Entry 5EZJ (X-ray diffraction, 1.95 A resolution); this record covers chains A and B.

Chain A:
Name: Fab c12 heavy chain
From: Homo sapiens
Notes: antibody fragment or engineered binder
Amino-acid sequence (222 residues; numbered 15 to 236; the number before each row is that of its first residue):
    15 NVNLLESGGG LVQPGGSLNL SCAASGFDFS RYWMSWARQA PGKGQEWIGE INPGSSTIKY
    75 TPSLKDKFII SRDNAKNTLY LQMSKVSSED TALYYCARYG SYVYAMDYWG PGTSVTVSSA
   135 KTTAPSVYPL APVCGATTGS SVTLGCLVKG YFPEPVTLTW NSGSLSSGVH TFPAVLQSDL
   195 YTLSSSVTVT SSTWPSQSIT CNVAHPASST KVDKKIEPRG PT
Cystine bridges: Cys36-Cys110, Cys160-Cys215
Covalently attached groups: glycan linked to Asn33

Chain B:
Name: Fab c12 Light chain
From: Homo sapiens
Notes: antibody fragment or engineered binder
Amino-acid sequence (213 residues; each row starts with the number of its first residue):
    25 SIVMTQTPKF LLVSAGDRIT ITCKASQSVR NDVAWYQQKP GQSPKLLIYF ASNRYTGVPD
    85 RFTGSGSGTD FTFTISTVQA EDLAVYFCQQ GYTSPRTFGG GTKLEIKRAD AAPTVSIFPP
   145 SSEQLTSGGA SVVCFLNNFY PKDINVKWKI DGSERQNGVL NSWTDQDSKD STYSMSSTLT
   205 LTKDEYERHN SYTCEATHKT STSPIVKSFN RNE
Cystine bridges: Cys47-Cys112, Cys158-Cys218

How chain A and chain B interact:
Contacting residue pairs (81):
  Gln53(A) with Gln62(B), hydrogen bond
  Gln59(A) with Gln62(B), hydrogen bond; Pro68(B); Phe111(B); Phe122(B)
  Glu60(A) with Phe122(B)
  Trp61(A) with Gln113(B); Ser118(B); Pro119(B), hydrophobic; Arg120(B); Phe122(B)
  Glu64(A) with Arg120(B), salt bridge
  Lys73(A) with Ser118(B)
  Thr75(A) with Pro119(B)
  Pro76(A) with Pro119(B)
  Tyr109(A) with Gln62(B), hydrogen bond; Ser67(B)
  Tyr113(A) with Arg120(B)
  Tyr116(A) with Phe74(B)
  Val117(A) with Phe74(B), hydrophobic
  Tyr118(A) with Gly115(B); Arg120(B)
  Ala119(A) with Ala58(B), hydrophobic; Tyr60(B)
  Met120(A) with Tyr60(B), hydrogen bond (backbone-side chain); Leu70(B); Gln113(B); Phe122(B), hydrophobic
  Asp121(A) with Leu70(B); Tyr79(B), hydrogen bond
  Trp123(A) with Tyr60(B); Ser67(B); Pro68(B); Phe122(B), hydrophobic
  Gly124(A) with Ser67(B), hydrogen bond (backbone-side chain)
  Pro125(A) with Ser67(B)
  Tyr142(A) with Ser145(B); Glu147(B); Gln148(B); Ser151(B)
  Pro143(A) with Ser145(B), hydrogen bond (backbone-side chain); Glu147(B)
  Leu144(A) with Phe142(B); Ser145(B); Val157(B), hydrophobic
  Ala145(A) with Phe142(B)
  Val147(A) with Ile141(B); Pro143(B); Phe233(B), hydrophobic
  Cys148(A) with Glu237(B), hydrogen bond (side chain-backbone)
  Thr157(A) with Ser140(B); Phe142(B)
  Leu158(A) with Phe142(B), hydrophobic
  Gly159(A) with Phe142(B); Phe159(B)
  Leu161(A) with Ser155(B)
  Lys163(A) with Gln148(B); Ser155(B); Thr204(B)
  His184(A) with Asn161(B); Asn162(B), hydrogen bond; Ser198(B), hydrogen bond
  Thr185(A) with Thr188(B)
  Phe186(A) with Phe159(B), hydrophobic; Asn161(B); Ser186(B); Thr188(B); Ser198(B); Met199(B); Ser200(B)
  Pro187(A) with Ser186(B), hydrogen bond (backbone-side chain); Trp187(B)
  Gln191(A) with Leu184(B)
  Ser198(A) with Phe159(B); Ser200(B)
  Ser199(A) with Phe159(B)
  Ser200(A) with Phe159(B); Asn161(B), hydrogen bond
  Lys228(A) with Glu147(B), salt bridge
  Arg233(A) with Pro143(B), hydrogen bond (side chain-backbone); Pro144(B), hydrogen bond (side chain-backbone)
Also at the interface, not in a pair above, chain A (48 interface residues in all): Ala51, Gly58, Tyr74, Arg112, Val141, Pro146, Val189, Thr202
Also at the interface, not in a pair above, chain B (43 interface residues in all): Tyr73, Gly124, Ser146, Asp191

Summary:
48 residues of chain A face 43 of chain B across their interface, with 14 hydrogen bonds and 2 salt bridges.
Polar contacts include Glu64(A)-Arg120(B), Lys228(A)-Glu147(B) and Gln53(A)-Gln62(B).
Here chain A is Fab c12 heavy chain and chain B is Fab c12 Light chain, both from Homo sapiens. Entry 5EZJ
(Crystal Structure of Fab of parasite invasion inhibitory antibody c1 - orthorhombic form) was determined by
X-ray diffraction (same publication as 5EZI, 5EZL, 5EZO and 5EZN).
